1NAZ - chain A; structure by X-ray diffraction, 1.04 A resolution.

[Chain A]
Molecule: Myoglobin
Source organism: Physeter catodon
UniProtKB: P02185 (MYG_PHYCA); residues 0-153 here correspond to UniProt positions 1-154 (UniProt number = residue number + 1)
Amino-acid sequence (154 residues; row label = number of the first residue in the row; numbering starts at 0):
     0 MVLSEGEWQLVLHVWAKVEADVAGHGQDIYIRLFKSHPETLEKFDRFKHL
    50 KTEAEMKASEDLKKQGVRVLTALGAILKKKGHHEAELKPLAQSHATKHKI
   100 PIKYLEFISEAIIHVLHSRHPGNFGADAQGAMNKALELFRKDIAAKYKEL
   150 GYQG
Differences from the reference sequence: engineered mutation Y29 (Leu30 in P02185), Q64 (His65 in P02185), R67 (Thr68 in P02185)
UniProt features mapped onto this chain:
  - binding site (heme b): H93
  - modified residue: S3 (Phosphoserine)

[In short]
From UniProt: heme b-binding residue H93.
Chain A is Myoglobin (Physeter catodon); the structure, structure of microgravity-grown oxidized myoglobin
mutant YQR (ISS8A), was determined by X-ray diffraction (same publication as 1N9F, 1N9H, 1N9I and 1N9X).
